Entry 3K1B (X-ray diffraction, 4.39 A resolution (low resolution: residue-level contacts below are approximate; hydrogen-bond / salt-bridge calls are withheld)); this record covers chains A and C of the 3 polymer chains in the assembly.

[Chain A (and C)]
Name: Outer membrane protein F
Source organism: Escherichia coli
Notes: fragment: sequence database residues 1-340; chain C of this document is another copy of the same molecule, construct and numbering; everything in this record applies to it too
UniProtKB: P02931 (OMPF_ECOLI); residues 1-340 here correspond to UniProt positions 23-362 (UniProt number = residue number + 22)
Sequence (340 residues; each row starts with the number of its first residue):
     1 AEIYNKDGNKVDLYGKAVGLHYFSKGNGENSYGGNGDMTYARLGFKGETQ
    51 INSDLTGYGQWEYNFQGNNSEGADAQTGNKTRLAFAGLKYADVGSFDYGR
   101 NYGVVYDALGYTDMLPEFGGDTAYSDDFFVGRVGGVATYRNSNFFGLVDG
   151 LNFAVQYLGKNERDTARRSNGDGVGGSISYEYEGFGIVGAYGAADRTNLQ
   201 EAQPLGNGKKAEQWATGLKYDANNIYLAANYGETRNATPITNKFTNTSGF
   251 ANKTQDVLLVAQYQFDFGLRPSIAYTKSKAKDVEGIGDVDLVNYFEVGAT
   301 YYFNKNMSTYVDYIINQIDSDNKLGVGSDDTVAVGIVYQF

[Interface between chain A and chain C]
Contacting residue pairs (66; chain A residue first):
  Ile-3(A) / Ile-3(C)
  Tyr-4(A) / Ala-1(C)
  Tyr-4(A) / Glu-2(C)
  Asp-7(A) / Lys-305(C)
  Asn-9(A) / Asn-306(C)
  Asn-9(A) / Tyr-338(C)
  Asn-9(A) / Phe-340(C)
  Val-11(A) / Phe-340(C)
  Leu-13(A) / Leu-13(C)
  Phe-45(A) / Lys-16(C)
  Phe-45(A) / Arg-42(C)
  Phe-45(A) / Phe-340(C)
  Gly-47(A) / Tyr-338(C)
  Glu-48(A) / Tyr-338(C)
  Thr-49(A) / Asn-304(C)
  Thr-49(A) / Asn-306(C)
  Thr-49(A) / Tyr-338(C)
  Ile-51(A) / Phe-303(C)
  Ile-51(A) / Asn-304(C)
  Gly-57(A) / Met-307(C)
  Tyr-58(A) / Met-307(C)
  Tyr-58(A) / Tyr-338(C)
  Gly-59(A) / Tyr-338(C)
  Trp-61(A) / Ala-41(C)
  Trp-61(A) / Phe-65(C)
  Tyr-63(A) / Gln-76(C)
  Gln-76(A) / Gln-76(C)
  Asn-79(A) / Ala-75(C)
  Asn-79(A) / Gln-76(C)
  Lys-80(A) / Glu-71(C)
  Lys-80(A) / Ala-75(C)
  Thr-81(A) / Gln-66(C)
  Thr-81(A) / Glu-71(C)
  Arg-82(A) / Glu-71(C)
  Ala-84(A) / Thr-39(C)
  Phe-85(A) / Ala-17(C)
  Ala-86(A) / Ala-17(C)
  Ala-86(A) / Ile-336(C)
  Gly-87(A) / Met-307(C)
  Gly-87(A) / Ile-336(C)
  Leu-88(A) / Phe-303(C)
  Tyr-98(A) / Gly-19(C)
  Tyr-98(A) / Leu-20(C)
  Tyr-98(A) / His-21(C)
  Tyr-98(A) / Asp-37(C)
  Tyr-98(A) / Thr-39(C)
  Gly-99(A) / Thr-39(C)
  Arg-100(A) / Thr-39(C)
  Arg-100(A) / Gly-67(C)
  Arg-100(A) / Asn-69(C)
  Arg-100(A) / Ser-70(C)
  Arg-100(A) / Glu-71(C)
  Ser-125(A) / Glu-71(C)
  Asp-126(A) / Ser-70(C)
  Asp-126(A) / Glu-71(C)
  Arg-132(A) / Glu-71(C)
  Gly-134(A) / Asp-37(C)
  Gly-135(A) / Asp-37(C)
  Arg-163(A) / Asn-68(C)
  Arg-163(A) / Asn-69(C)
  Arg-163(A) / Ser-70(C)
  Arg-163(A) / Asp-74(C)
  Asp-164(A) / Ala-73(C)
  Arg-168(A) / Ser-70(C)
  Arg-168(A) / Glu-71(C)
  Arg-168(A) / Gly-72(C)
Also at the interface, not in a pair above, chain A (42 interface residues in all): Lys-10, Leu-43, Gln-50, Leu-55, Gln-60
Also at the interface, not in a pair above, chain C (36 interface residues in all): Gly-36, Leu-43, Val-337

[Overview]
42 residues of chain A and 36 residues of chain C are in contact.
Chain A and chain C are both Outer membrane protein F (Escherichia coli); the structure, Structure of OmpF
porin, was determined by X-ray diffraction (same publication as 3K19).
